Entry 8FHY (X-ray diffraction, 2.53 A resolution); this record covers chains I and H of the 3 polymer chains in the assembly.

# Chain I
Molecule: Spike protein S1
From: Severe acute respiratory syndrome coronavirus 2
Notes: fragment: receptor binding domain
Reference sequence: P0DTC2 (SPIKE_SARS2); residues 331-527 here = UniProt positions 331-527
Sequence (205 residues; row label = number of the first residue in the row):
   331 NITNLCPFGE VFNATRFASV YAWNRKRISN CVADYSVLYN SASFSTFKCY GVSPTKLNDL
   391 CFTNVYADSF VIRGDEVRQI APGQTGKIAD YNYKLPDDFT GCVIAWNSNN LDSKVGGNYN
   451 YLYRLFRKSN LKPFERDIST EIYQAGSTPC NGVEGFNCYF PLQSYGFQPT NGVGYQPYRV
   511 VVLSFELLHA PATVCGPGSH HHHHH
Not modelled in the structure: 331-333, 530-535
Disulfides: Cys-336/Cys-361, Cys-379/Cys-432, Cys-391/Cys-525, Cys-480/Cys-488
Covalently attached groups: N-acetylglucosamine (NAG) linked to Asn-343
Sequence notes: expression tag (528-535)
UniProt features mapped onto this chain:
  - region: Arg-403 to Asp-405 (Integrin-binding motif), Asn-448 to Phe-456 (Immunodominant HLA epitope recognized by the CD8+)
  - glycosylation (N-linked (GlcNAc...) asparagine): Asn-331 (complex), Asn-343 (complex)
  - natural variant: Gly-339 (G339D: In strain: Omicron/BA.1, Omicron/BA.2 and 4 more; G339H: In strain: Omicron/BA.2.75, Omicron/XBB.1.5 and 1 more), Arg-346 (R346K: In strain: Mu/B.1.621; R346T: In strain: Omicron/BQ.1.1, Omicron/XBB.1.5 and 1 more), Leu-368 (L368I: In strain: Omicron/XBB.1.5, Omicron/EG.5.1), Ser-371 (S371F: In strain: Omicron/BA.2, Omicron/BA.2.12.1 and 6 more; S371L: In strain: Omicron/BA.1), Ser-373 (S373P: In strain: Omicron/BA.1, Omicron/BA.2 and 7 more), Ser-375 (S375F: In strain: Omicron/BA.1, Omicron/BA.2 and 7 more), Thr-376 (T376A: In strain: Omicron/BA.2, Omicron/BA.2.12.1 and 5 more), Asp-405 (D405N: In strain: Omicron/BA.2, Omicron/BA.2.12.1 and 6 more), Arg-408 (R408S: In strain: Omicron/BA.2, Omicron/BA.2.12.1 and 6 more), Lys-417 (K417N: In strain: Beta/B.1.351, Omicron/BA.1 and 8 more; K417T: In strain: Gamma/P.1), Asn-440 (N440K: In strain: Omicron/BA.1, Omicron/BA.2 and 7 more), Lys-444 (K444T: In strain: Omicron/BQ.1.1), 16 further natural variant entries in UniProt
  - mutagenesis: Asn-331 (N331Q: Reduced viral infectivity), Asn-343 (N343Q: Reduced viral infectivity), Leu-452 (L452R: Increased resistance to neutralizing antibodies. Decreases HLA binding to NF9 epitope. Increased binding affinity to human ACE2), Tyr-453 (Y453F: Decreased HLA binding to NF9 epitope. Increased binding affinity to human ACE2), Ala-475 (A475V: Increased resistance to neutralizing antibodies), Val-483 (V483A: Increased resistance to neutralizing antibodies), Glu-484 (E484D: Increased replication in human TMEM106B overexpressing cells), Phe-490 (F490L: Increased resistance to neutralizing antibodies and human covalescent sera neutralization), Gln-493 (Q493N: Reduced host ACE2-binding affinity in vitro; Q493Y: Reduced host ACE2-binding affinity in vitro), Asn-501 (N501T: Reduced host ACE2-binding affinity in vitro; N501Y: Increased binding affinity to human ACE2), His-519 (H519P: Increased resistance to human covalescent sera neutralization)

# Chain H
Molecule: WRAIR-5021 Fab Heavy chain
From: Macaca mulatta
Notes: antibody fragment or engineered binder
Sequence (220 residues; numbered 1 to 215 plus 5 insertion-coded residues; the number before each row is that of its first residue; a row labelled like 82A-82C holds insertion residues (82A, then the next letters in order)):
     1 QVQLQESGPG LVKPSETLSL TCAVSGYSIS SGYYW
   35A G
    36 WIRQPPGKGL EYIGYFS
   52A G
    53 TTGSTYYNPS LKSRVTISKD TSKNQFSLKL
82A-82C NSV
    83 TAADTAVYYC ARQPPRFDVW GPGVLVTVST ASTKGPSVFP LAPSSRSTSE STAALGCLVK
   143 DYFPEPVTVS WNSGSLTSGV HTFPAVLQSS GLYSLSSVVT VPSSSLGTQT YVCNVNHKPS
   203 NTKVDKRVEI KTC
Not modelled in the structure: 129-130, 214-215
Disulfides: Cys-22/Cys-92, Cys-139/Cys-195

# How chain I and chain H interact
Pairs across the interface (35):
  Lys-417(I) / Arg-98(H)
  Tyr-449(I) / Tyr-27(H)  hydrophobic
  Tyr-449(I) / Ser-28(H)  hydrogen bond (side chain-backbone)
  Tyr-449(I) / Ser-31(H)
  Tyr-453(I) / Tyr-33(H)  hydrogen bond
  Leu-455(I) / Gln-95(H)
  Leu-455(I) / Arg-98(H)
  Phe-456(I) / Gln-95(H)
  Phe-456(I) / Pro-97(H)  hydrophobic
  Phe-456(I) / Arg-98(H)
  Glu-484(I) / Tyr-34(H)  hydrogen bond
  Glu-484(I) / Ser-52(H)  hydrogen bond
  Glu-484(I) / Thr-54(H)  hydrogen bond
  Glu-484(I) / Ser-56(H)
  Glu-484(I) / Tyr-58(H)  hydrogen bond (backbone-side chain)
  Gly-485(I) / Tyr-50(H)
  Gly-485(I) / Tyr-58(H)  hydrogen bond (backbone-side chain)
  Phe-486(I) / Tyr-50(H)
  Phe-486(I) / Tyr-58(H)  hydrogen bond (backbone-side chain)
  Asn-487(I) / Tyr-50(H)  hydrogen bond (backbone-side chain)
  Asn-487(I) / Pro-97(H)
  Tyr-489(I) / Tyr-34(H)
  Tyr-489(I) / Tyr-50(H)
  Tyr-489(I) / Pro-96(H)
  Tyr-489(I) / Pro-97(H)
  Phe-490(I) / Tyr-34(H)  hydrogen bond (backbone-side chain)
  Gln-493(I) / Gly-32(H)
  Gln-493(I) / Tyr-33(H)  hydrogen bond (side chain-backbone)
  Ser-494(I) / Tyr-27(H)  hydrogen bond
  Ser-494(I) / Tyr-33(H)
  Gly-496(I) / Tyr-27(H)
  Gln-498(I) / Gly-26(H)
  Asn-501(I) / Gln-1(H)
  Gly-502(I) / Gln-1(H)
  Tyr-505(I) / Gln-1(H)
Interface residues without a listed pair, chain I (21 interface residues in all): Ala-475, Cys-488, Tyr-495
Interface residues without a listed pair, chain H (18 interface residues in all): Tyr-47

# Overview
The interface between chain I and chain H involves 21 residues on one side and 18 on the other, with 12
hydrogen bonds. Polar pairs include Tyr-449(I)/Ser-28(H), Tyr-453(I)/Tyr-33(H) and Glu-484(I)/Tyr-34(H).
N-acetylglucosamine is covalently linked to Asn-343(I).
Chain I is Spike protein S1 (Severe acute respiratory syndrome coronavirus 2) and chain H is WRAIR-5021 Fab
Heavy chain (Macaca mulatta); the structure, Crystal structure of the SARS-CoV-2 receptor binding domain in
complex with neutralizing antibody WRAIR-5021, was determined by X-ray diffraction together with 8FI9 from the
same study.
